4IB6 - chain A; structure by X-ray diffraction, 2.20 A resolution.

== Chain A ==
Molecule: Beta-lactoglobulin
Source organism: Bos taurus
UniProtKB: P02754 (LACB_BOVIN); residues 1-162 here correspond to UniProt positions 17-178 (UniProt number = residue number + 16)
Sequence (162 residues; row label = number of the first residue in the row):
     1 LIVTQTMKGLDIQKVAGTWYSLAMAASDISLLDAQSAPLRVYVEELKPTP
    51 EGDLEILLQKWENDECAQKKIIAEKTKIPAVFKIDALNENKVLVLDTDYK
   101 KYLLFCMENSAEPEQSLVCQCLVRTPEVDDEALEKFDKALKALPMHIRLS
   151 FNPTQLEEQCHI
Not modelled in the structure: 111-114
Cystine bridges: C66-C160, C106-C119
Construct notes: variant D64 (Gly80 in P02754), V118 (Ala134 in P02754)

== In short ==
Chain A is Beta-lactoglobulin (Bos taurus); the structure, Bovine beta-lactoglobulin (isoform A) in complex
with lauric acid (C12), was determined by X-ray diffraction, deposited together with 4IB7, 4IB8, 4IB9 and
4IBA.
